Entry 8OI9 (X-ray diffraction, 1.95 A resolution); this record covers chains A and B.

[Chain A (and B)]
Molecule: Inosine-uridine preferring nucleoside hydrolase family protein
Source organism: Trichomonas vaginalis
Notes: chain B of this document is another copy of the same molecule, construct and numbering; everything in this record applies to it too
UniProtKB: A2FTT0 (A2FTT0_TRIV3); numbering as in UniProt (aligned over 1-347)
Amino-acid sequence (347 residues; numbered 1 to 347; the number before each row is that of its first residue):
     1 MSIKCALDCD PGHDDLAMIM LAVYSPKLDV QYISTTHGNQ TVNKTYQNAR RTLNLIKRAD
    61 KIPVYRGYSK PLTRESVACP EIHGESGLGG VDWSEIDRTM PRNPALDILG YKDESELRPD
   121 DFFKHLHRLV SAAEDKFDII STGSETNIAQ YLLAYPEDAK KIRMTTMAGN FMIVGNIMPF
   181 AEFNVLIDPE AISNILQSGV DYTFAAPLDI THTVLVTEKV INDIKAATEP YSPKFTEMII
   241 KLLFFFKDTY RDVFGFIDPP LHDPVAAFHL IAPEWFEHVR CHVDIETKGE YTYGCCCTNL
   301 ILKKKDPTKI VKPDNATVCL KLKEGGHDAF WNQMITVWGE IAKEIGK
Not modelled in the structure: 81-85, 307-310 (chain B: 347)
Metal / ion sites: Ca2+: Asp-10, Asp-15, Thr-142, Asp-263 (together with 5-methyluridine); Mg2+: Ala-22, Val-23, Ser-25, Leu-28 (together with piperazine-N,n'-bis(2-ethanesulfonic acid))
Ligand contacts:
  - 5-methyluridine (38T): Asp-10, Asp-14, Asp-15, Asn-39, Thr-142, Met-167, Asn-176, Glu-182, Phe-183, Asn-184, Leu-208, Phe-246, Tyr-250, His-262, Asp-263
  - piperazine-N,n'-bis(2-ethanesulfonic acid) (PIN): Ala-22, Val-23, Leu-28, Asp-29, Val-30, Gln-31, Ile-62
Reported in the primary citation:
  - Ca2+ coordination: Asp-10, Asp-15, Thr-142, Asp-263
  - binding site for 5-methyluridine: Asn-39, Thr-142, Asn-176, Glu-182, Phe-183, Asn-184, Phe-246, Tyr-250, His-262, Asp-263
  - catalytic residues: His-262 (citing earlier work)
  - catalytic residues: His-83 (by similarity / conservation)

[Chain A / chain B interface]
Residue-residue contacts - 36 pairs, chain A then chain B:
  Tyr-68(A) / Leu-153(B)
  Tyr-68(A) / Ala-154(B)
  Ser-69(A) / Pro-156(B)
  Lys-70(A) / Leu-153(B)
  Pro-71(A) / Leu-153(B)
  Leu-72(A) / Leu-153(B)
  Leu-72(A) / Asn-194(B)  hydrogen bond (backbone-side chain)
  Thr-73(A) / Thr-73(B)
  Thr-73(A) / Glu-190(B)
  Thr-73(A) / Asn-194(B)
  Glu-75(A) / Gln-197(B)
  Tyr-111(A) / Lys-124(B)  hydrogen bond
  Arg-118(A) / His-127(B)  hydrogen bond
  Arg-118(A) / Tyr-155(B)
  Arg-118(A) / Glu-157(B)  salt bridge
  Pro-119(A) / Ala-154(B)
  Asp-120(A) / Asp-120(B)
  Asp-120(A) / Phe-123(B)
  Phe-123(A) / Asp-120(B)
  Lys-124(A) / Tyr-111(B)  hydrogen bond
  His-127(A) / Arg-118(B)
  Gln-150(A) / Gln-150(B)  hydrogen bond
  Gln-150(A) / Leu-153(B)
  Leu-153(A) / Tyr-68(B)
  Leu-153(A) / Lys-70(B)
  Leu-153(A) / Pro-71(B)
  Leu-153(A) / Leu-72(B)
  Leu-153(A) / Gln-150(B)
  Ala-154(A) / Tyr-68(B)  hydrophobic
  Ala-154(A) / Pro-119(B)
  Tyr-155(A) / Arg-118(B)
  Pro-156(A) / Ser-69(B)
  Glu-190(A) / Thr-73(B)
  Asn-194(A) / Leu-72(B)  hydrogen bond (side chain-backbone)
  Asn-194(A) / Thr-73(B)
  Gln-197(A) / Glu-75(B)
Also at the interface, not in a pair above, chain A (23 interface residues in all): Glu-157

[In short]
Chain A and chain B each contribute 23 residues to their interface; the contacts include 6 hydrogen bonds and
1 salt bridge. Polar pairs include Arg-118(A)/Glu-157(B), Leu-72(A)/Asn-194(B) and Tyr-111(A)/Lys-124(B).
Ligands of chain A: 5-methyluridine and piperazine-N,n'-bis(2-ethanesulfonic acid). From the paper: catalytic
residues His-262(A) and His-83(A); a binding site for 5-methyluridine at Asn-39(A), Thr-142(A) and Asn-176(A)
among others.
Chain A and chain B are both Inosine-uridine preferring nucleoside hydrolase family protein (Trichomonas
vaginalis); the structure, Trichomonas vaginalis riboside hydrolase in complex with 5-methyluridine, was
determined by X-ray diffraction (same publication as 8OI7, 8OIA, 8OIB and 8OIC).
